Entry 1CE5 (X-ray diffraction, 1.90 A resolution); this record covers chain A.

Chain A:
Molecule: Protein (TRYPSIN)
From: Bos taurus
Notes: EC 3.4.21.4
UniProtKB: P00760 (TRY1_BOVIN); the construct lacks a stretch of the UniProt sequence and is renumbered around it, so the offset changes along the chain: 16-34 = UniProt 21-39; 37-67 = UniProt 40-70; 69-125 = UniProt 71-127; 127-130 = UniProt 128-131; 5 more segments
Chain sequence (223 residues; row label = number of the first residue in the row; note: 10 numbers in that range are skipped by the numbering (no residue carries them; nothing is unmodelled there)):
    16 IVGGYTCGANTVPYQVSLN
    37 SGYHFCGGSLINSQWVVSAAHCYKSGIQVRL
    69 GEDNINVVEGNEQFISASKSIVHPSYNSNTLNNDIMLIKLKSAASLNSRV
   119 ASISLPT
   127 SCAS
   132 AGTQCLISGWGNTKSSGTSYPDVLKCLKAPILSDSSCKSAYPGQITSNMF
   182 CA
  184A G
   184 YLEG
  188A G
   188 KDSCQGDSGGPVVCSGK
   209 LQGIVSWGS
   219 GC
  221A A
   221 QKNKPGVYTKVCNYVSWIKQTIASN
Cystine bridges: Cys22-Cys157, Cys42-Cys58, Cys128-Cys232, Cys136-Cys201, Cys168-Cys182, Cys191-Cys220
Metal / ion sites: Ca2+: Glu70, Asn72, Val75, Glu80
Residues lining bound ligands: benzamidine (BEN): Asp189, Ser190, Cys191, Gln192, Ser195, Val213, Ser214, Trp215, Gly216, Gly219, Cys220, Gly226, Tyr228
Reported in the primary citation:
  - binding site for benzamidine: Asp189, Ser190 to Gln192, Trp215 to Gly216, Val227

Overview:
Ligands of chain A: benzamidine. The Ca2+ site is built by Glu70, Asn72, Val75 and Glu80. The paper reports a
binding site for benzamidine at Asp189, Ser190 and Trp215 among others.
Chain A is Protein (TRYPSIN) (Bos taurus); the structure, Bovine pancreas beta-trypsin in complex with
benzamidine, was determined by X-ray diffraction, deposited together with 2BZA.
